Entry 4W98 (X-ray diffraction, 1.43 A resolution); this record covers chain A.

# Chain A
Molecule: Nucleoside diphosphate kinase
Organism: Acinetobacter baumannii SDF
Notes: EC 2.7.4.6
UniProt: B0VKS3 (NDK_ACIBS); residue numbers follow UniProt; this construct covers 1-143
Chain sequence (145 residues; row label = number of the first residue in the row; numbers below 1 keep their minus sign (Glu-1 is residue -1)):
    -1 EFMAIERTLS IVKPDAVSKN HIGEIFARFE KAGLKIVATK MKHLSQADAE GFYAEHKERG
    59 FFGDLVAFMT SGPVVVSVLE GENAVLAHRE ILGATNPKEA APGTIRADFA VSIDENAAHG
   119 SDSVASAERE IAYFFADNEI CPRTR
Sequence notes: expression tag (-1 to 0)
Reported in the primary citation:
  - self-association interface (contacts with another copy of this molecule); pairs are residue here / residue on that copy: Ile20-Glu28 (hydrogen bond), Gly21-Glu28 (hydrogen bond), His41-Cys139, Glu113-Arg143, Val15, Ser69
  - catalytic residues: His117 (citing earlier work)
  - mutagenesis - E28A, H117Q: decreased catalytic activity

# In short
The paper reports the catalytic residue His117; E28A and H117Q reduce catalytic activity.
Chain A is Nucleoside diphosphate kinase (Acinetobacter baumannii SDF); the structure, Acinetobacter baumannii
SDF NDK, was determined by X-ray diffraction, deposited together with 4WBF.
